Entry 4Y7F (X-ray diffraction, 3.23 A resolution); this record covers chain A.

[Chain A]
Protein: Glucosyl-3-phosphoglycerate synthase
Source organism: Mycobacterium tuberculosis (strain ATCC 25618 / H37Rv)
Notes: EC 2.4.1.266
UniProtKB: P9WMW9 (GPGS_MYCTU); numbering as in UniProt (aligned over 1-324)
Amino-acid sequence (328 residues; row label = number of the first residue in the row; numbers below 1 keep their minus sign (Gly-3 is residue -3)):
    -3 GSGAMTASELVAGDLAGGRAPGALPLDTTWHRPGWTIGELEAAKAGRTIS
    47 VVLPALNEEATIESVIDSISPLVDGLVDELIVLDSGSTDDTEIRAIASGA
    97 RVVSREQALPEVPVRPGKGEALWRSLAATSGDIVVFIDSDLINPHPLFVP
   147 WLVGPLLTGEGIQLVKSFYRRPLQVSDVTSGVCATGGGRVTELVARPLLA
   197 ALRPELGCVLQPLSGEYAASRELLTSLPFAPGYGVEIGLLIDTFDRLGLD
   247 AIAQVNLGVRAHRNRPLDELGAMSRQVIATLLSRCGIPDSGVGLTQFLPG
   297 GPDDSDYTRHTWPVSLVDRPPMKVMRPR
Unresolved in the structure: -3 to 20, 167-182, 295-302, 324
Differences from the reference sequence: expression tag (-3 to 0)
Bound ions: Mn2+: Asp136, His258 (together with uridine-5'-diphosphate-glucose)
Residues lining bound ligands:
  - 3-(phosphonooxy)propanoic acid (48X): Gly183, Gly184, Arg185, Val186, Thr187, Leu209, His258, Asn260
  - uridine-5'-diphosphate-glucose (UPG): Pro50, Ala51, Leu52, Glu54, Ser81, Gly113, Lys114, Ala117, Asp134, Ser135, Asp136, Leu209, Gly211, Tyr229, Glu232, Arg256, His258, Arg259, Arg261, Met269
UniProt features mapped onto this chain:
  - binding site (UDP-alpha-D-glucose): Pro50 to Glu54, Ser81, Lys114, Asp134, Ser135, Tyr229 to Glu232, Arg256 to Arg261
  - binding site ((2R)-2-O-(alpha-D-glucopyranosyl)-3-phospho-glycerate): Lys114, Gly184 to Thr187, Arg256
  - binding site (Mn(2+)): Asp136, His258
  - binding site ((2R)-3-phosphoglycerate): Gly184 to Thr187, Asn260

[Summary]
Chain A binds 3-(phosphonooxy)propanoic acid and uridine-5'-diphosphate-glucose. The Mn2+ site is built by
Asp136 and His258. From UniProt: 19 UDP-alpha-D-glucose-binding residues, 6
(2R)-2-O-(alpha-D-glucopyranosyl)-3-phospho-glycerate-binding residues, Mn2+-binding residues Asp136 and
His258 and 5 (2R)-3-phosphoglycerate-binding residues.
Chain A is Glucosyl-3-phosphoglycerate synthase (Mycobacterium tuberculosis (strain ATCC 25618 / H37Rv)); the
structure, Crystal structure of glucosyl-3-phosphoglycerate synthase from Mycobacterium tuberculosis in
complex with Mn2+, uridine-diphosphate-glucose (UDP-Glc) and 3-(phosphonooxy)propanoic ..., was determined by
X-ray diffraction, deposited together with 4Y6N, 4Y6U, 4Y7G and 4Y9X.
